Entry 2BRQ (X-ray diffraction, 2.10 A resolution); this record covers chains C and D of the 4 polymer chains in the assembly.

[Chain C (and D)]
Molecule: Integrin beta-7 subunit
Notes: chain D of this document is another copy of the same molecule, construct and numbering; everything in this record applies to it too
UniProt: P26010 (ITB7_HUMAN); numbering as in UniProt (aligned over 768-798)
Chain sequence (31 residues; numbered 768 to 798; the number before each row is that of its first residue):
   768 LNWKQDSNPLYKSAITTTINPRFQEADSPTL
Not modelled in the structure: 768-775, 790-798
Ligand contacts: glutathione (GSH): T784, T785, I786, N787
UniProt features mapped onto this chain:
  - modified residue: Y778 (Phosphotyrosine)

[Interface between chain C and chain D]
Pairs across the interface (15):
  P776(C) with I782(D), hydrophobic; T783(D)
  L777(C) with I782(D); T783(D), hydrogen bond (backbone-backbone)
  Y778(C) with A781(D); I782(D), hydrophobic
  K779(C) with S780(D); A781(D), hydrogen bond (backbone-backbone)
  S780(C) with K779(D)
  A781(C) with Y778(D); K779(D), hydrogen bond (backbone-backbone)
  I782(C) with L777(D); Y778(D), hydrophobic
  T783(C) with P776(D); L777(D), hydrogen bond (backbone-backbone)

[Summary]
The chain C/chain D interface involves 8 residues from each chain, with 4 hydrogen bonds. Backbone hydrogen
bonds pair L777(C)-T783(D) and K779(C)-A781(D). Ligands of chain C: glutathione.
Chain C and chain D are both Integrin beta-7 subunit; the structure, Crystal structure of the filamin A repeat
21 complexed with the integrin beta7 cytoplasmic tail peptide, was determined by X-ray diffraction.
